Entry 5OIY (X-ray diffraction, 2.20 A resolution); this record covers chains B and C of the 4 polymer chains in the assembly.

# Chain B (and C)
Molecule: Phosphoprotein
Organism: Human metapneumovirus
Notes: chain C of this document is another copy of the same molecule, construct and numbering; everything in this record applies to it too
UniProtKB: Q91KZ5 (Q91KZ5_9MONO); residue numbers follow UniProt; this construct covers 135-237
Chain sequence (118 residues; row label = number of the first residue in the row):
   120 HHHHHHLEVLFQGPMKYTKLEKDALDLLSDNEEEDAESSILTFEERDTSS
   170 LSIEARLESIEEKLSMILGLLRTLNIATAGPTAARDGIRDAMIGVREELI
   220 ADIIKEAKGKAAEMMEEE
Unresolved in the structure: 120-167, 194-237 (chain C: 120-169, 196-237)
Construct notes: expression tag (120-134)

# Interface between chain B and chain C
Pairs across the interface - 23 pairs, chain B then chain C:
  Ile-172(B) / Ile-172(C)  hydrophobic
  Ile-172(B) / Glu-173(C)
  Ile-172(B) / Leu-176(C)  hydrophobic
  Arg-175(B) / Glu-173(C)  hydrogen bond (side chain-backbone)
  Arg-175(B) / Leu-176(C)
  Arg-175(B) / Glu-177(C)
  Arg-175(B) / Glu-180(C)  salt bridge
  Leu-176(B) / Leu-176(C)  hydrophobic
  Ile-179(B) / Leu-176(C)  hydrophobic
  Ile-179(B) / Ile-179(C)  hydrophobic
  Ile-179(B) / Glu-180(C)
  Ile-179(B) / Leu-183(C)  hydrophobic
  Lys-182(B) / Leu-187(C)
  Leu-183(B) / Leu-183(C)  hydrophobic
  Met-185(B) / Leu-187(C)  hydrophobic
  Ile-186(B) / Leu-183(C)  hydrophobic
  Ile-186(B) / Ile-186(C)  hydrophobic
  Ile-186(B) / Leu-187(C)  hydrophobic
  Ile-186(B) / Leu-190(C)  hydrophobic
  Leu-189(B) / Leu-187(C)  hydrophobic
  Leu-189(B) / Leu-190(C)  hydrophobic
  Leu-189(B) / Arg-191(C)
  Leu-193(B) / Asn-194(C)
Also at the interface, not in a pair above, chain B (12 interface residues in all): Ser-168, Leu-190

# Overview
Chain B and chain C each contribute 12 residues to their interface; the contacts include 1 hydrogen bond and 1
salt bridge. Among the polar pairs are Arg-175(B)/Glu-180(C) and Arg-175(B)/Glu-173(C).
Both chains are Phosphoprotein (Human metapneumovirus). Entry 5OIY (Structure of the HMPV P oligomerization
domain at 2.2 A) was determined by X-ray diffraction together with 5OIX from the same study.
